PDB entry 7A71 | X-ray diffraction, 1.40 A resolution | chain A

# Chain A
Protein: Beta-lactamase
Organism: Mycobacterium tuberculosis
Notes: EC 3.5.2.6
Reference sequence: A0A655AHQ9 (A0A655AHQ9_MYCTX); the construct lacks a stretch of the UniProt sequence and is renumbered around it, so the offset changes along the chain: 28-57 = UniProt 6-35; 59-83 = UniProt 36-60; 86-145 = UniProt 61-120; 146-238 = UniProt 125-217; 2 more segments
Chain sequence (266 residues; row label = number of the first residue in the row; note: 5 numbers in that range are skipped by the numbering (no residue carries them; nothing is unmodelled there); a row labelled like 145A-145D holds insertion residues (145A, then the next letters in order)):
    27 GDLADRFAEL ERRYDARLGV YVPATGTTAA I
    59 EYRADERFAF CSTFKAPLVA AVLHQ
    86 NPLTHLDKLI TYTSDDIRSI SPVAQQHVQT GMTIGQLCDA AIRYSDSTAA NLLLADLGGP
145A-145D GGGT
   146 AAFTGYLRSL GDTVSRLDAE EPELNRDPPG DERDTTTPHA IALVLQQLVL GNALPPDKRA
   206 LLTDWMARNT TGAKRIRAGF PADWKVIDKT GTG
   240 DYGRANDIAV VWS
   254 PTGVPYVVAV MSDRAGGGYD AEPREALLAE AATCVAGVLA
Sequence notes: expression tag (27); engineered mutation Ser132 (Gly107 in A0A655AHQ9)
What the authors report for this chain:
  - mutagenesis - G132S (5-fold): decreased catalytic activity on nitrocefin
  - mutagenesis - G132S (2- fold): decreased catalytic activity on ampicillin
  - mutagenesis - G132S: increased catalytic activity on sulbactam
  - mutagenesis - G132S, G269S: increased growth
  - mutagenesis - S70A: abolished catalytic activity on ampicillin
  - contacts within the chain: Ser104-Ser132 (hydrogen bond)
  - conformationally variable residues (loop rearrangement, side-chain flip): Ser104 to Ile105
  - mutagenesis - G132S (5-fold): decreased binding to sulbactam
  - mutagenesis - G132S: increased binding to avibactam
  - mutagenesis - G132S: unchanged binding to clavulanic acid
  - mutagenesis - G269S: unchanged catalytic activity
  - catalytic residues: Ser70, Glu166 (citing earlier work)

# Summary
From the paper: catalytic residues Ser70 and Glu166; G132S and G269S increase growth.
Chain A is Beta-lactamase (Mycobacterium tuberculosis); the structure, Structure of G132S BlaC from
Mycobacterium tuberculosis, was determined by X-ray diffraction together with 7A5T, 7A5W and 7A72 from the
same study.
